8BAA - chains B and P of the 22 polymer chains in the assembly; structure by electron microscopy, 4.20 A resolution (low resolution: residue-level contacts below are approximate; hydrogen-bond / salt-bridge calls are withheld).

# Chain B
Protein: Chaperonin GroEL
From: Escherichia coli (strain K12)
Notes: EC 5.6.1.7
Reference sequence: P0A6F5 (CH60_ECOLI); numbering as in UniProt (aligned over 2-548)
Amino-acid sequence (547 residues; row label = number of the first residue in the row):
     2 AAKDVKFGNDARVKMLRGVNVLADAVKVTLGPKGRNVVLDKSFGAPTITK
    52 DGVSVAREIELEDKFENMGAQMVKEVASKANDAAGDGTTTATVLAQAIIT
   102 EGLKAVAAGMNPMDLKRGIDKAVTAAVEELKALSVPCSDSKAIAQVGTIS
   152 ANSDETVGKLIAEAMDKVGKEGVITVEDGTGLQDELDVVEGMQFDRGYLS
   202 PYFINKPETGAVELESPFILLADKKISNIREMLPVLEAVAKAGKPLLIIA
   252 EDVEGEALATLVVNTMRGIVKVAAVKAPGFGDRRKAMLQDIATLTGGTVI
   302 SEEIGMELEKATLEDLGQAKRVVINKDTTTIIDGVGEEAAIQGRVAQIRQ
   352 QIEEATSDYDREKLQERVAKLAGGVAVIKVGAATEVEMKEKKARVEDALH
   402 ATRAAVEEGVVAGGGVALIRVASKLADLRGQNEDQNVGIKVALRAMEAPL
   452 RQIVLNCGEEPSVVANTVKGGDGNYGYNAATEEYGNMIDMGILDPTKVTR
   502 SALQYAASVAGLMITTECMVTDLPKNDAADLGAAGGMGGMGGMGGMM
Unresolved in the structure: 526-548
Ion coordination: Mg2+: Asp-87 (together with ADP)
Small-molecule neighbours: ADP / aluminium fluoride: Leu-31, Gly-32, Pro-33, Lys-51, Asp-52, Gly-53, Asp-87, Gly-88, Thr-89, Thr-90, Thr-91, Ile-150, Asp-398, Gly-414, Gly-415, Gly-416, Ile-454, Tyr-478, Asn-479, Ala-480, Ala-481, Ile-493, Asp-495

# Chain P
Protein: Co-chaperonin GroES
From: Escherichia coli (strain K12)
Reference sequence: P0A6F9 (CH10_ECOLI); residue numbers follow UniProt; this construct covers 1-97
Amino-acid sequence (97 residues; numbered 1 to 97; the number before each row is that of its first residue):
     1 MNIRPLHDRVIVKRKEVETKSAGGIVLTGSAAAKSTRGEVLAVGNGRILE
    51 NGEVKPLDVKVGDIVIFNDGYGVKSEKIDNEEVLIMSESDILAIVEA
Swiss-Prot annotation at these positions:
  - modified residue: Lys-34 (N6-succinyllysine)

# How chain B and chain P interact
Contacting residue pairs - 12 pairs, chain B then chain P:
  Ile-230(B) / Thr-28(P)
  Glu-238(B) / Ala-22(P)
  Glu-238(B) / Gly-23(P)
  Glu-238(B) / Ile-25(P)
  Glu-238(B) / Val-26(P)
  Ala-241(B) / Ile-25(P)
  Thr-261(B) / Gly-29(P)
  Asn-265(B) / Val-26(P)
  Asn-265(B) / Leu-27(P)
  Arg-268(B) / Leu-27(P)
  Ile-270(B) / Ile-25(P)
  Ile-270(B) / Leu-27(P)
Other interface residues (no listed pair), chain B (10 interface residues in all): Leu-234, Leu-237, Val-264

# Overview
10 residues of chain B and 7 residues of chain P are in contact. Chain B binds ADP / aluminium fluoride.
Here chain B is Chaperonin GroEL and chain P is Co-chaperonin GroES, both from Escherichia coli (strain K12).
Entry 8BAA (CryoEM structure of GroEL-GroES-ADP.AlF3-Rubisco, class II) was determined by electron microscopy.
